Entry 8V5Y (X-ray diffraction, 2.06 A resolution); this record covers chains B and C of the 3 polymer chains in the assembly.

[Chain B]
Protein: Profilin
Source organism: Tyrophagus putrescentiae
Reference sequence: A0A1B2YLJ4 (A0A1B2YLJ4_TYRPU); residues 2-131 here = UniProt positions 2-131
Chain sequence (155 residues; row label = number of the first residue in the row; numbers below 1 keep their minus sign (Met-23 is residue -23)):
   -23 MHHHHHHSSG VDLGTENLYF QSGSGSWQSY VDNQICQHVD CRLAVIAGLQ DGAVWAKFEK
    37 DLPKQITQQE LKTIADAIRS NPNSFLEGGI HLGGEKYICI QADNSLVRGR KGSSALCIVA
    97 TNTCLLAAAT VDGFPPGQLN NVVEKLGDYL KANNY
Not modelled in the structure: -23 to 0
Construct notes: initiating methionine (-23); expression tag (-22 to 1)

[Chain C]
Protein: poly(L-proline) peptide
Chain sequence (6 residues; row label = number of the first residue in the row):
     1 PPPPPP

[Interface between chain B and chain C]
Contacting residue pairs (13):
  Ser2(B) - Pro3(C)
  Trp3(B) - Pro1(C)  hydrogen bond (side chain-backbone)
  Trp3(B) - Pro2(C)
  Trp3(B) - Pro3(C)  hydrophobic
  Tyr6(B) - Pro3(C)  hydrophobic
  Tyr6(B) - Pro4(C)
  Gln10(B) - Pro6(C)
  Trp31(B) - Pro1(C)
  Leu122(B) - Pro4(C)  hydrophobic
  Tyr125(B) - Pro2(C)  hydrogen bond (side chain-backbone)
  Tyr125(B) - Pro3(C)  hydrogen bond (side chain-backbone)
  Tyr125(B) - Pro4(C)
  Tyr131(B) - Pro1(C)  hydrophobic
Interface residues without a listed pair, chain B (10 interface residues in all): Cys100, Leu126
Interface residues without a listed pair, chain C (6 interface residues in all): Pro5

[In short]
The interface between chain B and chain C involves 10 residues on one side and 6 on the other, with 3 hydrogen
bonds. Among the polar pairs are Trp3(B)-Pro1(C), Tyr125(B)-Pro2(C) and Tyr125(B)-Pro3(C).
Chain B is Profilin (Tyrophagus putrescentiae) and chain C is poly(L-proline) peptide; the structure, Crystal
structure of Tyr p 36.0101 in complex with a poly(L-proline) peptide, was determined by X-ray diffraction,
deposited together with 8TI5 and 8TI7.
